PDB entry 2ZG1 | X-ray diffraction, 2.70 A resolution | chain A

Chain A:
Name: Sialic acid-binding Ig-like lectin 5
Source organism: Homo sapiens
Notes: fragment: N-terminal V-set and C2-set domain
UniProtKB: O15389 (SIGL5_HUMAN); residues 25-238 here correspond to UniProt positions 20-233 (UniProt number = residue number - 5)
Chain sequence (214 residues; numbered 25 to 238; the number before each row is that of its first residue):
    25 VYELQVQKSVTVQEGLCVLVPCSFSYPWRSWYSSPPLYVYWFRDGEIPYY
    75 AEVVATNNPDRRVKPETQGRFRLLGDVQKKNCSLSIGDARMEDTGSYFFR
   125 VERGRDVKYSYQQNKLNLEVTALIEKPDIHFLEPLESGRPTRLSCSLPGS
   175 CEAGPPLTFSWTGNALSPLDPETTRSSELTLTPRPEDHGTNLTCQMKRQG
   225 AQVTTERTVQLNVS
Unresolved in the structure: 155-156, 224-227
Swiss-Prot annotation at these positions:
  - binding site (N-acetylneuraminate): Arg124, Lys132, Ser134
  - glycosylation (N-linked (GlcNAc...) asparagine): Asn105, Asn215, Asn236
Disulfides: Cys41-Cys175, Cys46-Cys106, Cys169-Cys218
Small-molecule neighbours: N-acetyl-alpha-neuraminic acid (SIA): Tyr26, Arg124, Lys132, Tyr133, Ser134, Gln136
Reported in the primary citation:
  - conformationally variable residues (side-chain flip): Arg124
  - binding site for N-acetyl-alpha-neuraminic acid: Arg124, Lys132, Tyr133, Ser134

In short:
Ligands of chain A: N-acetyl-alpha-neuraminic acid. UniProt lists 3 N-acetylneuraminate-binding residues. The
paper reports a binding site for N-acetyl-alpha-neuraminic acid at Arg124, Lys132 and Tyr133 among others;
conformational variability at Arg124.
Chain A is Sialic acid-binding Ig-like lectin 5 (Homo sapiens); the structure, Crystal Structure of Two
N-terminal Domains of Siglec-5 in Complex with 6'-Sialyllactose, was determined by X-ray diffraction together
with 2ZG2 and 2ZG3 from the same study.
